Entry 8UHO (X-ray diffraction, 2.02 A resolution); this record covers chains A and B.

== Chain A (and B) ==
Molecule: 3C-like proteinase nsp5
Organism: Severe acute respiratory syndrome coronavirus 2
Notes: EC 3.4.22.69; chain B of this document is another copy of the same molecule, construct and numbering; everything in this record applies to it too
Reference sequence: P0DTC1 (R1A_SARS2); residues 1-306 here correspond to UniProt positions 3264-3569 (UniProt number = residue number + 3263)
Chain sequence (306 residues; row label = number of the first residue in the row):
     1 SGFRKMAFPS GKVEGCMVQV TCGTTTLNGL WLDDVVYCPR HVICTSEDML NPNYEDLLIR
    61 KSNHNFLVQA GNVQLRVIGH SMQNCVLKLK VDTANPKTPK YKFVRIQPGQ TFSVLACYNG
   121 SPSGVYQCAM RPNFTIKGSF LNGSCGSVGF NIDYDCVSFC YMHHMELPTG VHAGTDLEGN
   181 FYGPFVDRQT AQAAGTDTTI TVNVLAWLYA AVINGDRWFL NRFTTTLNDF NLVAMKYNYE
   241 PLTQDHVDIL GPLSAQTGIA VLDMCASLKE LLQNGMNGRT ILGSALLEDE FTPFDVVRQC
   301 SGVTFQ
Unresolved in the structure: 302-306 (chain B: 306)
Glycans and other covalent adducts: gsk4365096a (WTE) linked to Cys145
Small-molecule neighbours: gsk4365096a (WTE; N-[(benzyloxy)carbonyl]-4-fluoro-L-phenylalanyl-N-[(2S,3Z)-1-[(2S)-oxolan-2-yl]-3-(2-oxooxolan-3-ylidene)propan-2-yl]-L-leucinamide): Thr25, Thr26, Leu27, His41, Met49, Phe140, Leu141, Asn142, Gly143, Ser144, His163, His164, Met165, Glu166, Leu167, Pro168, His172, Asp187, Arg188, Gln189, Thr190, Ala191, Gln192

== Chain A / chain B interface ==
Residue-residue contacts (87; chain A residue first):
  Ser1(A) - Gly138(B)
  Ser1(A) - Ser139(B)
  Ser1(A) - Phe140(B)  hydrogen bond (backbone-backbone)
  Ser1(A) - Glu166(B)  hydrogen bond
  Ser1(A) - Gly170(B)
  Ser1(A) - His172(B)  hydrogen bond (backbone-side chain)
  Gly2(A) - Gly138(B)
  Gly2(A) - Ser139(B)  hydrogen bond (backbone-side chain)
  Phe3(A) - Gly138(B)
  Arg4(A) - Lys5(B)
  Arg4(A) - Tyr126(B)
  Arg4(A) - Gln127(B)  hydrogen bond (side chain-backbone)
  Arg4(A) - Cys128(B)
  Arg4(A) - Lys137(B)  hydrogen bond (side chain-backbone)
  Arg4(A) - Ser139(B)
  Arg4(A) - Glu290(B)  salt bridge
  Lys5(A) - Arg4(B)
  Met6(A) - Gly124(B)
  Met6(A) - Val125(B)
  Met6(A) - Tyr126(B)  hydrophobic
  Met6(A) - Ser139(B)
  Ala7(A) - Gly124(B)
  Ala7(A) - Val125(B)  hydrogen bond (backbone-backbone)
  Phe8(A) - Val125(B)
  Pro9(A) - Ser10(B)
  Pro9(A) - Glu14(B)
  Pro9(A) - Pro122(B)
  Pro9(A) - Ser123(B)
  Pro9(A) - Gly124(B)
  Ser10(A) - Pro9(B)
  Ser10(A) - Ser10(B)  hydrogen bond (backbone-side chain)
  Ser10(A) - Glu14(B)  hydrogen bond (backbone-side chain)
  Gly11(A) - Gly11(B)
  Gly11(A) - Glu14(B)  hydrogen bond (backbone-side chain)
  Glu14(A) - Pro9(B)
  Glu14(A) - Ser10(B)  hydrogen bond (side chain-backbone)
  Glu14(A) - Gly11(B)  hydrogen bond (side chain-backbone)
  Tyr118(A) - Gly302(B)
  Tyr118(A) - Thr304(B)
  Ser121(A) - Thr304(B)
  Pro122(A) - Pro9(B)  hydrophobic
  Pro122(A) - Thr304(B)
  Pro122(A) - Phe305(B)  hydrogen bond (backbone-backbone)
  Ser123(A) - Pro9(B)
  Ser123(A) - Arg298(B)  hydrogen bond (backbone-side chain)
  Ser123(A) - Val303(B)
  Ser123(A) - Thr304(B)
  Ser123(A) - Phe305(B)
  Gly124(A) - Met6(B)
  Gly124(A) - Ala7(B)
  Val125(A) - Met6(B)
  Val125(A) - Ala7(B)  hydrogen bond (backbone-backbone)
  Val125(A) - Phe8(B)
  Val125(A) - Val125(B)  hydrophobic
  Tyr126(A) - Arg4(B)
  Tyr126(A) - Lys5(B)
  Tyr126(A) - Met6(B)  hydrophobic
  Gln127(A) - Arg4(B)  hydrogen bond (backbone-side chain)
  Cys128(A) - Arg4(B)
  Lys137(A) - Arg4(B)  hydrogen bond (backbone-side chain)
  Gly138(A) - Ser1(B)
  Gly138(A) - Gly2(B)
  Gly138(A) - Phe3(B)
  Ser139(A) - Ser1(B)
  Ser139(A) - Gly2(B)  hydrogen bond (side chain-backbone)
  Ser139(A) - Met6(B)
  Ser139(A) - Gln299(B)  hydrogen bond
  Phe140(A) - Ser1(B)  hydrogen bond (backbone-backbone)
  Leu141(A) - Gln299(B)
  Leu141(A) - Cys300(B)
  Leu141(A) - Ser301(B)
  Leu141(A) - Gly302(B)
  Glu166(A) - Ser1(B)  hydrogen bond (side chain-backbone)
  Gly170(A) - Ser1(B)
  His172(A) - Ser1(B)  hydrogen bond (side chain-backbone)
  Thr280(A) - Leu286(B)
  Gly283(A) - Leu286(B)
  Ala285(A) - Ala285(B)  hydrophobic
  Ala285(A) - Leu286(B)  hydrophobic
  Leu286(A) - Thr280(B)
  Leu286(A) - Gly283(B)
  Leu286(A) - Ala285(B)  hydrophobic
  Glu290(A) - Arg4(B)  salt bridge
  Gln299(A) - Ser139(B)  hydrogen bond
  Gln299(A) - Leu141(B)
  Cys300(A) - Leu141(B)
  Ser301(A) - Leu141(B)
Interface residues without a listed pair, chain A (40 interface residues in all): Lys12, Leu115, Ser284
Interface residues without a listed pair, chain B (42 interface residues in all): Leu115, Ser284

== Overview ==
Chain A and chain B form an interface of 40 and 42 residues respectively, with 23 hydrogen bonds and 2 salt
bridges. Among the polar pairs are Arg4(A)-Glu290(B), Ser1(A)-Glu166(B) and Ser1(A)-His172(B). Covalently
linked gsk4365096a: at Cys145(A).
Both chains are 3C-like proteinase nsp5 (Severe acute respiratory syndrome coronavirus 2). Entry 8UHO (Crystal
structure of SARS CoV-2 3CL protease in complex with GSK4365096A) was determined by X-ray diffraction,
deposited together with 8UIA, 8UIF and 8ULD.
